Entry 7X7A (electron microscopy, 3.20 A resolution); this record covers chains A and C.

# Chain A
Molecule: RAMP superfamily protein
Source organism: Candidatus Scalindua brodae
Reference sequence: A0A0B0EGF3 (A0A0B0EGF3_9BACT); residues 6-1722 here correspond to UniProt positions 1-1717 (UniProt number = residue number - 5)
Chain sequence (1722 residues; each row starts with the number of its first residue):
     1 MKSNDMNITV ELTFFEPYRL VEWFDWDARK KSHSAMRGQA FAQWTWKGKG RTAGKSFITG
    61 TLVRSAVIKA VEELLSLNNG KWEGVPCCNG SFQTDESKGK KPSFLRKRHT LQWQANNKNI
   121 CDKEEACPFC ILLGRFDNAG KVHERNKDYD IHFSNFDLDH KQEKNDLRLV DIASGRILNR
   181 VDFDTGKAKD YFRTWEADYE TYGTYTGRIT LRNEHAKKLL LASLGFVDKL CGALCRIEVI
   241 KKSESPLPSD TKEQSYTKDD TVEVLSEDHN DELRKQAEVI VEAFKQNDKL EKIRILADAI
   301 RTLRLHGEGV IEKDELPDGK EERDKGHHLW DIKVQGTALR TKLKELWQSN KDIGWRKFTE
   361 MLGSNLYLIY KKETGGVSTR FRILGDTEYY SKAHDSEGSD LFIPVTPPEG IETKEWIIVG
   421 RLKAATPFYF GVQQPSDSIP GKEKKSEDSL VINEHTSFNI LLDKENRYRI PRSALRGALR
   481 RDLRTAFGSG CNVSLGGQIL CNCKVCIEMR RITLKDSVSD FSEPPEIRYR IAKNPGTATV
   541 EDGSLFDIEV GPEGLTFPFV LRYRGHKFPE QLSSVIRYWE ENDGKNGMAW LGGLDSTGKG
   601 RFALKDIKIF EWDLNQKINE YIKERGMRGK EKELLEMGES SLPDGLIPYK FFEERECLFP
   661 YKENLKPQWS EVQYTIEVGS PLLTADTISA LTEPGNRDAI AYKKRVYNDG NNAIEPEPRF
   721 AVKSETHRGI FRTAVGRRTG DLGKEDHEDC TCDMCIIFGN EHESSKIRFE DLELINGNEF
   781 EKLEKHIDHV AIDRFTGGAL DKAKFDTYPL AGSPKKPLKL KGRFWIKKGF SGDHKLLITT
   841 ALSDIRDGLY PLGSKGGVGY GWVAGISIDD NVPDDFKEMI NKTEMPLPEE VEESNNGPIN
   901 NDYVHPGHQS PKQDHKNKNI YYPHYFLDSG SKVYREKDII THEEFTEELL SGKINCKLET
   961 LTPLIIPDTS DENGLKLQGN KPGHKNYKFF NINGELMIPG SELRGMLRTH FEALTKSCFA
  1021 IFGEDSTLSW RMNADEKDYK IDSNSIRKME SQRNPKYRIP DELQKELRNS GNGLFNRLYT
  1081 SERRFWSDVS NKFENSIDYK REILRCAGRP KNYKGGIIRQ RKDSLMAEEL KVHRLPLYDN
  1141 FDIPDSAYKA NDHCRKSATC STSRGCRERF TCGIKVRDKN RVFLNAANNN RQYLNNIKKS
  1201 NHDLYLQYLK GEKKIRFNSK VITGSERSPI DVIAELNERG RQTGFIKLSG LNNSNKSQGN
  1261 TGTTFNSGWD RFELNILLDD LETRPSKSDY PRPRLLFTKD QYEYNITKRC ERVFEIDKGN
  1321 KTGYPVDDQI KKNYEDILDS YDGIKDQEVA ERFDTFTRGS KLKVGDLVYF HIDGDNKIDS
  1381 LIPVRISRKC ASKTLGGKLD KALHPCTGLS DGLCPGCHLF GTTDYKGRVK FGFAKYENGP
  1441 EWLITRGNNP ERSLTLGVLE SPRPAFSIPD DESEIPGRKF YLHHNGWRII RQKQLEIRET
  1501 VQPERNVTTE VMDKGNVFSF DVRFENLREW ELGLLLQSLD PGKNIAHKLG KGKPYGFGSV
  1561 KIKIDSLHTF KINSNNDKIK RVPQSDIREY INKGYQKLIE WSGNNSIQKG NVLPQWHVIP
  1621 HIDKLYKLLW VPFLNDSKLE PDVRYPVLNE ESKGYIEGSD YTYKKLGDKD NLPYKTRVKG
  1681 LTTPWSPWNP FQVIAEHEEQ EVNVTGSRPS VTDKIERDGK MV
Disordered / not traced: 1-4, 97-99, 241-268, 375-385, 394-398, 447-452, 881-895, 1030-1392, 1604-1611, 1655-1659, 1690-1722
Sequence notes: initiating methionine (1); expression tag (2-5)
Ion coordination: Zn2+ site 1: Cys88, Cys121, Cys127, Cys130; Zn2+ site 2: Cys491, Cys501, Cys503, Cys506; Zn2+ site 3: His747, Cys750, Cys752, Cys755; Zn2+ site 4: Cys1018, Cys1406, Cys1414, Cys1417

# Chain C
Molecule: 33-nt RNA strand
Source organism: Candidatus Scalindua brodae
Sequence (33 nucleotides; each row starts with the number of its first residue; note: 1 number in that range is skipped by the numbering (no residue carries it; nothing is unmodelled there); numbers below 1 keep their minus sign (G-18 is residue -18)):
   -18 GACUUAAUGU CACGGUAC
     1 CCAAUUUUCU GCCCC

# How chain A and chain C interact
Residue-residue contacts - 251 pairs, chain A then chain C:
  Glu16(A) with C-6(C), hydrogen bond to the base
  Arg19(A) with C-6(C), salt bridge to the phosphate
  Trp23(A) with U-15(C), sugar contact; U-14(C), phosphate contact
  Arg37(A) with A-7(C), hydrogen bond to the sugar; G-4(C), hydrogen bond to the base
  Gln39(A) with U-9(C), base contact
  Phe41(A) with A-7(C), sugar contact
  Thr45(A) with U-15(C), hydrogen bond to the phosphate
  Lys47(A) with C-16(C), hydrogen bond to the base
  Lys55(A) with C-16(C), base contact; U-15(C), base contact
  Phe57(A) with U-15(C), base contact
  Thr59(A) with U-14(C), sugar contact; U-9(C), base contact
  Gly60(A) with U-14(C), base contact; A-12(C), base contact
  Thr61(A) with U-14(C), hydrogen bond to the sugar; A-12(C), hydrogen bond to the base; U-9(C), base contact
  Leu62(A) with U-9(C), hydrogen bond to the base
  Arg64(A) with A-12(C), base contact; U-11(C), phosphate contact; G-10(C), salt bridge to the phosphate
  Ser65(A) with U-9(C), hydrogen bond to the base
  Ser91(A) with U-11(C), hydrogen bond to the sugar
  Phe92(A) with U-11(C), base contact; G-10(C), base contact
  Gln93(A) with U-11(C), hydrogen bond to the base
  Thr94(A) with U-11(C), hydrogen bond to the base; G-10(C), base contact
  Lys101(A) with G-10(C), hydrogen bond to the base
  Pro102(A) with A-12(C), phosphate contact; G-10(C), phosphate contact
  Ser103(A) with A-13(C), phosphate contact; A-12(C), hydrogen bond to the phosphate
  Phe104(A) with G-10(C), hydrogen bond to the sugar; U-9(C), stacking on the base
  Leu105(A) with G-10(C), hydrogen bond to the sugar; U-9(C), sugar contact
  Arg106(A) with G-10(C), hydrogen bond to the base; U-9(C), salt bridge to the phosphate; C-8(C), phosphate contact
  Lys107(A) with G-5(C), hydrogen bond to the base
  Arg108(A) with C-8(C), salt bridge to the phosphate
  Leu133(A) with U-11(C), sugar contact
  Gly134(A) with U-11(C), sugar contact
  Arg135(A) with U-11(C), sugar contact
  Asp137(A) with U-11(C), phosphate contact
  Ala139(A) with U-11(C), phosphate contact
  Gly140(A) with A-13(C), sugar contact; A-12(C), hydrogen bond to the sugar; U-11(C), phosphate contact
  Lys141(A) with A-12(C), phosphate contact; U-11(C), salt bridge to the phosphate
  Glu144(A) with A-17(C), phosphate contact; A-13(C), hydrogen bond to the base
  Lys147(A) with A-13(C), base contact
  Tyr149(A) with A-12(C), sugar contact
  Ile151(A) with A-12(C), base contact
  His152(A) with A-13(C), hydrogen bond to the base; A-12(C), base contact
  Phe153(A) with U-14(C), base contact; A-13(C), base contact; A-12(C), hydrogen bond to the base
  Ser154(A) with U-14(C), base contact
  Asn155(A) with U-15(C), hydrogen bond to the sugar; U-14(C), hydrogen bond to the base
  Asp157(A) with C-16(C), base contact; U-15(C), base contact
  Arg176(A) with A-2(C), salt bridge to the phosphate
  Ile177(A) with A-2(C), sugar contact
  Leu178(A) with A-2(C), phosphate contact
  Asn179(A) with G-4(C), hydrogen bond to the sugar; U-3(C), sugar contact; A-2(C), hydrogen bond to the base; C-1(C), base contact
  Arg180(A) with G-4(C), base contact; U-3(C), phosphate contact
  Val181(A) with U-3(C), hydrogen bond to the phosphate; C-1(C), sugar contact
  Gly186(A) with C-1(C), hydrogen bond to the sugar; C1(C), sugar contact
  Lys187(A) with C-1(C), base contact; C1(C), base contact
  Ala188(A) with C-1(C), hydrogen bond to the base
  Asp190(A) with G-4(C), hydrogen bond to the base
  Tyr191(A) with G-4(C), base contact; A-2(C), base contact
  Phe192(A) with G-4(C), stacking on the base
  Arg208(A) with G-18(C), salt bridge to the phosphate
  Lys229(A) with C-6(C), hydrogen bond to the sugar
  Gly232(A) with C-6(C), hydrogen bond to the phosphate
  Leu234(A) with C-6(C), base contact
  Asp386(A) with A-2(C), base contact; C-1(C), hydrogen bond to the base
  Tyr389(A) with G-4(C), hydrogen bond to the base
  Tyr390(A) with G-4(C), base contact
  Ser391(A) with A-7(C), hydrogen bond to the base; G-4(C), base contact
  Lys392(A) with A-7(C), hydrogen bond to the base
  Leu401(A) with G-10(C), base contact
  Tyr429(A) with C-1(C), phosphate contact
  Gly431(A) with A-2(C), sugar contact; C-1(C), phosphate contact
  Arg472(A) with C-6(C), salt bridge to the phosphate
  Ser473(A) with U-3(C), sugar contact; A-2(C), phosphate contact
  Ala474(A) with U-3(C), sugar contact
  Arg476(A) with C-6(C), hydrogen bond to the base; G-5(C), salt bridge to the phosphate; G-4(C), salt bridge to the phosphate
  Gly477(A) with U-3(C), phosphate contact
  Arg480(A) with G-4(C), salt bridge to the phosphate; U-3(C), phosphate contact
  Arg481(A) with U-3(C), hydrogen bond to the base
  Val493(A) with G-4(C), sugar contact
  Ser494(A) with G-5(C), hydrogen bond to the base
  Leu495(A) with G-5(C), base contact; G-4(C), base contact
  Gly496(A) with G-5(C), base contact
  Gly497(A) with C-8(C), base contact; G-5(C), hydrogen bond to the base
  Leu500(A) with C-8(C), base contact
  Met509(A) with G-5(C), phosphate contact
  Arg510(A) with C-8(C), base contact; G-5(C), phosphate contact
  Ile512(A) with C-6(C), base contact
  Thr513(A) with C-6(C), base contact
  Leu514(A) with C-6(C), hydrogen bond to the base
  Arg530(A) with A3(C), salt bridge to the phosphate; U5(C), phosphate contact
  Ile531(A) with A3(C), hydrogen bond to the sugar; A4(C), sugar contact; U5(C), hydrogen bond to the phosphate
  Ala532(A) with A3(C), phosphate contact; A4(C), phosphate contact
  Lys533(A) with A4(C), hydrogen bond to the phosphate; U6(C), hydrogen bond to the sugar
  Thr539(A) with U7(C), sugar contact
  Val540(A) with U5(C), base contact; U6(C), sugar contact
  Leu545(A) with U5(C), base contact
  Phe546(A) with A3(C), base contact
  Gly592(A) with U-3(C), base contact; C-1(C), phosphate contact
  Gly593(A) with C-1(C), phosphate contact; C1(C), phosphate contact
  Asp595(A) with C1(C), hydrogen bond to the phosphate
  Ser596(A) with C1(C), phosphate contact; C2(C), hydrogen bond to the phosphate
  Thr684(A) with U5(C), hydrogen bond to the sugar; U6(C), phosphate contact
  Ala685(A) with U5(C), hydrogen bond to the sugar; U6(C), phosphate contact
  Thr687(A) with U5(C), base contact
  Lys723(A) with U5(C), sugar contact
  Glu725(A) with U5(C), phosphate contact
  Thr726(A) with A4(C), phosphate contact; U5(C), hydrogen bond to the phosphate
  Arg728(A) with C2(C), salt bridge to the phosphate; A3(C), salt bridge to the phosphate
  Gly729(A) with A4(C), sugar contact
  Ile730(A) with A4(C), base contact
  Arg732(A) with A3(C), sugar contact; A4(C), salt bridge to the phosphate
  Thr733(A) with A4(C), hydrogen bond to the base
  Phe758(A) with C2(C), phosphate contact
  Gly759(A) with C2(C), sugar contact
  Asn760(A) with C1(C), hydrogen bond to the sugar; C2(C), sugar contact
  Glu761(A) with C1(C), base contact; C2(C), base contact
  Glu763(A) with C1(C), hydrogen bond to the sugar
  Ser764(A) with C1(C), sugar contact
  Ser765(A) with C2(C), phosphate contact
  Asp788(A) with G11(C), base contact
  His789(A) with G11(C), salt bridge to the phosphate
  Val790(A) with C9(C), hydrogen bond to the sugar; U10(C), sugar contact; G11(C), sugar contact
  Ala791(A) with C9(C), base contact; U10(C), phosphate contact
  Ile792(A) with U10(C), hydrogen bond to the phosphate; C12(C), sugar contact
  Arg794(A) with U10(C), salt bridge to the phosphate
  Thr796(A) with C14(C), phosphate contact
  Gly797(A) with C12(C), hydrogen bond to the sugar
  Gly798(A) with C12(C), base contact
  Ala799(A) with G11(C), base contact; C12(C), hydrogen bond to the base
  Lys804(A) with G11(C), base contact
  Phe805(A) with C9(C), base contact
  Tyr850(A) with A4(C), base contact
  Pro851(A) with A4(C), base contact
  Gly853(A) with U6(C), phosphate contact
  Ser854(A) with U6(C), hydrogen bond to the phosphate; U7(C), hydrogen bond to the phosphate
  Lys855(A) with U7(C), hydrogen bond to the phosphate
  Gly856(A) with U7(C), phosphate contact
  Tyr922(A) with C15(C), hydrogen bond to the phosphate
  His924(A) with C15(C), phosphate contact
  Pro967(A) with C12(C), phosphate contact
  Thr969(A) with G11(C), base contact
  Ser1001(A) with U10(C), sugar contact; G11(C), hydrogen bond to the phosphate
  Glu1002(A) with U10(C), phosphate contact; G11(C), phosphate contact; C12(C), phosphate contact
  Arg1004(A) with U8(C), salt bridge to the phosphate; C9(C), salt bridge to the phosphate
  Gly1005(A) with U10(C), sugar contact
  Arg1008(A) with U8(C), hydrogen bond to the phosphate; C9(C), salt bridge to the phosphate
  Ile1021(A) with C9(C), sugar contact; U10(C), phosphate contact
  Phe1420(A) with U8(C), sugar contact
  Gly1421(A) with U8(C), sugar contact
  Thr1422(A) with U7(C), hydrogen bond to the sugar; U8(C), sugar contact
  Thr1423(A) with U7(C), base contact; U8(C), hydrogen bond to the base
  Asp1424(A) with U7(C), base contact
  Tyr1425(A) with U7(C), hydrogen bond to the sugar
  Lys1426(A) with U7(C), sugar contact
  Val1458(A) with C14(C), base contact
  Leu1459(A) with C13(C), sugar contact
  Glu1460(A) with C13(C), hydrogen bond to the sugar; C14(C), sugar contact
  Ser1461(A) with C13(C), base contact; C14(C), sugar contact
  Pro1462(A) with C13(C), base contact; C14(C), phosphate contact
  Arg1463(A) with C15(C), sugar contact
  Phe1466(A) with C15(C), sugar contact
  Lys1479(A) with C14(C), salt bridge to the phosphate
  Tyr1481(A) with C13(C), sugar contact; C14(C), hydrogen bond to the phosphate
  Gly1550(A) with C13(C), phosphate contact
  Lys1551(A) with C12(C), phosphate contact; C13(C), phosphate contact
  Gly1552(A) with C13(C), hydrogen bond to the phosphate
  Lys1553(A) with U10(C), hydrogen bond to the base; C12(C), phosphate contact; C13(C), hydrogen bond to the phosphate
  Pro1554(A) with C13(C), phosphate contact; C14(C), phosphate contact
  Tyr1645(A) with C14(C), hydrogen bond to the phosphate
  Leu1648(A) with C15(C), base contact
  Tyr1663(A) with C14(C), sugar contact; C15(C), hydrogen bond to the phosphate
Interface residues without a listed pair, chain A (189 interface residues in all): Ala40, Cys231, Ala233, Asp400, Val432, Gln433, Pro471, Ile499, Lys515, Tyr529, Ala538, Leu594, Leu683, Gly857, Ile965, Pro999, Met1006, Thr1009, Gly1427, Lys1548, Leu1549

# In short
189 residues of chain A and 33 residues of chain C are in contact, with 73 hydrogen bonds, 21 salt bridges and
2 aromatic stacking contacts. Polar contacts include Glu16(A)-C-6(C), Arg37(A)-G-4(C) and Lys47(A)-C-16(C).
Cys88(A), Cys121(A), Cys127(A) and Cys130(A) form the Zn2+ site 1.
Here chain A is RAMP superfamily protein and chain C is a 33-nt RNA strand, both from Candidatus Scalindua
brodae. Entry 7X7A (Cryo-EM structure of SbCas7-11 in complex with crRNA and target RNA) was determined by
electron microscopy together with 7X7R, 7X8A and 7XC7 from the same study.
